Entry 5MFD (X-ray diffraction, 2.30 A resolution); this record covers chains A and B.

# Chain A
Protein: Yiiim''6aii
From: synthetic construct
Sequence (328 residues; numbered 8 to 335; the number before each row is that of its first residue):
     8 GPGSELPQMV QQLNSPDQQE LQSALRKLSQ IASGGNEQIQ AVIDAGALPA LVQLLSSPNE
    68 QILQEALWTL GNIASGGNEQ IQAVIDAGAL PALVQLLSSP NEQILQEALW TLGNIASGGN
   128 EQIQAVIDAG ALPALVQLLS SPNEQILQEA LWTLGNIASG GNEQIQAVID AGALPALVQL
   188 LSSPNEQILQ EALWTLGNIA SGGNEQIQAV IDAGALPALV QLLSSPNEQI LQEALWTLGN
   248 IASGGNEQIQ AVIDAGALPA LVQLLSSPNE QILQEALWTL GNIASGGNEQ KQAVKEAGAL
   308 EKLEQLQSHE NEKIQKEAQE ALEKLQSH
Not modelled in the structure: 8-11, 335
Ion coordination: Ca2+ site 1: P65, E67 (shared with 2 residues of chain C); Ca2+ site 2: P107, E109 (shared with 2 residues of chain C); Ca2+ site 3: P149, E151 (shared with 2 residues of chain C); Ca2+ site 4: P191, E193 (shared with 2 residues of chain C); Ca2+ site 5: P233, E235 (shared with 2 residues of chain C); Ca2+ site 6 near S250 (its only coordinating residue here); Ca2+ site 7: P275, E277 (shared with 2 residues of chain C)

# Chain B
Protein: Capsid decoration protein, pD_(KR)5
From: Enterobacteria phage lambda
UniProtKB: P03712 (DECO_LAMBD); residues 20-109 here correspond to UniProt positions 21-110 (UniProt number = residue number + 1)
Sequence (109 residues; each row starts with the number of its first residue):
    18 GPTATAPGGL SAKAPAMTPL MLDTSSRKLV AWDGTTDGAA VGILAVAADQ TSTTLTFYKS
    78 GTFRYEDVLW PEAASDETKK RTAFAGTAIS IVGSGSPKRK RKRKRKREG
Not modelled in the structure: 18, 124-126
Sequence notes: expression tag (18-19)

# Interface between chain A and chain B
Contacting residue pairs (43):
  S36(A) - K123(B)  hydrogen bond
  Q37(A) - K123(B)
  A39(A) - K121(B)
  S40(A) - K121(B)
  S40(A) - R122(B)
  S40(A) - K123(B)
  G42(A) - K121(B)
  N43(A) - K121(B)
  I46(A) - K121(B)
  W75(A) - R122(B)
  W75(A) - K123(B)
  N79(A) - K121(B)
  N79(A) - R122(B)  hydrogen bond (side chain-backbone)
  N79(A) - K123(B)
  S82(A) - K119(B)
  S82(A) - R120(B)
  S82(A) - K121(B)
  G83(A) - K119(B)  hydrogen bond (backbone-side chain)
  I88(A) - K119(B)
  W117(A) - R120(B)  hydrogen bond (side chain-backbone)
  N121(A) - K119(B)
  N121(A) - R120(B)  hydrogen bond (side chain-backbone)
  S124(A) - K117(B)
  S124(A) - R118(B)
  S124(A) - K119(B)  hydrogen bond
  G125(A) - K117(B)  hydrogen bond (backbone-side chain)
  I130(A) - K117(B)
  E156(A) - R120(B)  salt bridge
  W159(A) - R118(B)  hydrogen bond (backbone-side chain)
  W159(A) - R120(B)
  G162(A) - R118(B)
  N163(A) - R118(B)  hydrogen bond (side chain-backbone)
  S166(A) - R116(B)
  S166(A) - K117(B)
  E198(A) - R118(B)  salt bridge
  W201(A) - R116(B)  hydrogen bond (backbone-side chain)
  W201(A) - R118(B)
  N205(A) - R116(B)  hydrogen bond
  E240(A) - R116(B)  salt bridge
  W243(A) - P114(B)
  W243(A) - R116(B)
  S250(A) - R81(B)
  Q281(A) - S113(B)
Interface residues without a listed pair, chain A (41 interface residues in all): A81, N85, G120, A123, G126, L158, L200, G204, W285, K323, E324, E327
Interface residues without a listed pair, chain B (15 interface residues in all): E94, G110, S111, G112

# Summary
Chain A and chain B form an interface of 41 and 15 residues respectively, with 11 hydrogen bonds and 3 salt
bridges. Polar contacts include E156(A)-R120(B), E198(A)-R118(B) and E240(A)-R116(B). The Ca2+ site 1 is built
by P65(A) and E67(A).
Here chain A is Yiiim''6aii (synthetic construct) and chain B is Capsid decoration protein, pD_(KR)5
(Enterobacteria phage lambda). Entry 5MFD (Designed armadillo repeat protein YIIIM''6AII in complex with
pD_(KR)5) was determined by X-ray diffraction, deposited together with 5MFC.
